PDB entry 2FFU | X-ray diffraction, 1.64 A resolution | chains A and P

Chain A:
Protein: Polypeptide N-acetylgalactosaminyltransferase 2
From: Homo sapiens
Notes: EC 2.4.1.41; fragment: Catalytic and lectin domains
UniProtKB: Q10471 (GALT2_HUMAN); numbering as in UniProt (aligned over 75-571)
Amino-acid sequence (501 residues; each row starts with the number of its first residue):
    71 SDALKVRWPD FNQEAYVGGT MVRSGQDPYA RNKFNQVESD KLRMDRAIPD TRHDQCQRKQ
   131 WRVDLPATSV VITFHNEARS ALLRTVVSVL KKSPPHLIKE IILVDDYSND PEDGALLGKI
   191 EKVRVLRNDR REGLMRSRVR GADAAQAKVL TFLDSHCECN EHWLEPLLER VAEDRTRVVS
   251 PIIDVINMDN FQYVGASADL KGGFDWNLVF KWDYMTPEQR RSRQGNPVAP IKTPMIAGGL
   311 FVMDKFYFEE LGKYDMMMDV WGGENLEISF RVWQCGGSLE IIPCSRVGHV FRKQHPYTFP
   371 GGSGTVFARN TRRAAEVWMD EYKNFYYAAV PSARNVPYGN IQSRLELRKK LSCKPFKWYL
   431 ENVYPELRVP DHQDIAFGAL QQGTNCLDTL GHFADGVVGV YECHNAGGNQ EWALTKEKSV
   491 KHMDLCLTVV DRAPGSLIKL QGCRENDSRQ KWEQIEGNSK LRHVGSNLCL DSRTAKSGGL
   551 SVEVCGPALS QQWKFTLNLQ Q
Unresolved in the structure: 71-74, 569-571
Sequence notes: cloning artifact (71-74)
Cystine bridges: Cys126-Cys354, Cys345-Cys423, Cys456-Cys473, Cys496-Cys513, Cys539-Cys555
Bound ions: Mn2+: Asp224, His226, His359 (together with UDP)
Residues lining bound ligands: UDP (uridine-5'-diphosphate): Thr143, Phe144, His145, Glu147, Asp176, Arg201, Gly203, Leu204, Arg208, Asp224, Ser225, His226, Val330, Trp331, His359, Arg362, His365, Tyr367
Swiss-Prot annotation at these positions:
  - binding site (substrate): Thr143, Asp176, Arg201, Ser225, Trp331, Arg362, His365, Tyr367
  - binding site (Mn(2+)): Asp224, His226, His359
  - site: Asn516 (Not glycosylated)
  - modified residue: Ser536 (Phosphoserine)
  - natural variant: Phe104 (F104S: In CDG2T), Arg200 to Gln571 (deletion: In CDG2T), Arg210 (R210P: In CDG2T), Lys271 (K271R: Found in a patient with multiple abnormalities including neonatal hypotonia, psychomotor delay, feeding difficulty and dysmorphic features), Gln289 to Gln571 (deletion: In CDG2T), Met493 (M493V: Found in a patient with multiple abnormalities including neonatal hypotonia, psychomotor delay, feeding difficulty and dysmorphic features)
  - mutagenesis: Trp282 (W282A: Loss of enzyme activity), Phe361 (F361A: Loss of enzyme activity)

Chain P:
Protein: 13-Peptide EA2, PTTDSTTPAPTTK
Notes: fragment: residues 244-256 of rat submandibular gland mucin
Amino-acid sequence (13 residues; numbered 1 to 13; the number before each row is that of its first residue):
     1 PTTDSTTPAP TTK
Unresolved in the structure: 1-4

Interface between chain A and chain P:
Pairs across the interface (31; chain A residue first):
  Ile253(A) - Pro10(P)
  Val255(A) - Pro10(P)
  Val264(A) - Thr12(P)
  Val264(A) - Lys13(P)
  Gly265(A) - Thr12(P)
  Gly265(A) - Lys13(P)  hydrogen bond (backbone-backbone)
  Ala266(A) - Pro10(P)  hydrophobic
  Ala266(A) - Thr11(P)
  Ala266(A) - Thr12(P)
  Ala266(A) - Lys13(P)
  Ser267(A) - Thr11(P)  hydrogen bond (backbone-backbone)
  Ser267(A) - Thr12(P)
  Ser267(A) - Lys13(P)
  Leu270(A) - Pro10(P)  hydrophobic
  Leu270(A) - Thr11(P)
  Phe280(A) - Pro8(P)
  Trp282(A) - Pro8(P)  hydrogen bond (side chain-backbone)
  Trp282(A) - Ala9(P)
  Trp282(A) - Pro10(P)
  Trp331(A) - Ser5(P)
  Trp331(A) - Thr6(P)
  Trp331(A) - Thr7(P)
  Phe361(A) - Thr7(P)
  Phe361(A) - Pro8(P)
  Phe361(A) - Ala9(P)  hydrophobic
  Phe361(A) - Pro10(P)
  Arg362(A) - Thr6(P)  hydrogen bond (backbone-side chain)
  Lys363(A) - Thr6(P)
  Gln364(A) - Thr6(P)
  His365(A) - Ser5(P)  hydrogen bond (side chain-backbone)
  His365(A) - Thr6(P)
Other interface residues (no listed pair), chain A (17 interface residues in all): Lys281, Ala307

Overview:
17 residues of chain A and 9 residues of chain P are in contact, with 5 hydrogen bonds. Polar pairs include
Trp282(A)-Pro8(P), Arg362(A)-Thr6(P) and His365(A)-Ser5(P). Ligands of chain A: UDP.
Here chain A is Polypeptide N-acetylgalactosaminyltransferase 2 (Homo sapiens) and chain P is 13-Peptide EA2,
PTTDSTTPAPTTK. Entry 2FFU (Crystal Structure of Human ppGalNAcT-2 complexed with UDP and EA2) was determined
by X-ray diffraction, deposited together with 2FFV.
